Entry 2BNW (X-ray diffraction, 2.45 A resolution); this record covers chains B and F of the 8 polymer chains in the assembly.

# Chain B
Name: Orf omega
Organism: Streptococcus pyogenes
Notes: fragment: ribbon-helix-helix domain, residues 20-71
Reference sequence: Q57468 (Q57468_STRPY); residues 20-71 here = UniProt positions 20-71
Sequence (53 residues; row label = number of the first residue in the row):
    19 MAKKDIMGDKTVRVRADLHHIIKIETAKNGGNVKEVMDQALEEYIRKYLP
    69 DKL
What the authors report for this chain:
  - binding site for the 18-nt DNA strand (chain F): Lys28, Thr29, Arg31
  - binding site for the 18-nt DNA strand: Thr29, His37, Lys41, Val51, Lys52
  - specificity-determining residues: Thr29, Arg31
  - self-association interface (contacts with another copy of this molecule); pairs are residue here / residue on that copy: His38-Ala45 (hydrogen bond), His38-Lys46 (hydrogen bond), Ile42, Ala45
  - mutagenesis - T29A (100-fold): decreased binding to PcopS
  - conformationally variable residues (loop rearrangement, side-chain flip): Asp27 to Val32, Ile42, Lys46 to Gly48

# Chain F
Molecule: 18-nt DNA strand
Sequence (18 nucleotides; row label = number of the first residue in the row):
    19 CTTGTGATTTGTGATTCG

# Chain B / chain F interface
Contacting residue pairs (9):
  Thr29(B) - DT30(F)  base contact
  Arg31(B) - DA32(F)  base contact
  His37(B) - DT30(F)  salt bridge to the phosphate
  Lys41(B) - DT30(F)  salt bridge to the phosphate
  Asn50(B) - DT28(F)  phosphate contact
  Asn50(B) - DG29(F)  phosphate contact
  Val51(B) - DG29(F)  hydrogen bond to the phosphate
  Lys52(B) - DT28(F)  phosphate contact
  Lys52(B) - DG29(F)  hydrogen bond to the phosphate
Also at the interface, not in a pair above, chain B (8 interface residues in all): Asp27

# In short
8 residues of chain B face 4 of chain F across their interface; the contacts include 2 hydrogen bonds and 2
salt bridges. Polar contacts include Val51(B)-DG29(F), Lys52(B)-DG29(F) and His37(B)-DT30(F). The paper
reports a binding site for the 18-nt DNA strand at Thr29(B), His37(B) and Lys41(B) among others; T29A of chain
B reduces binding to PcopS.
Chain B is Orf omega (Streptococcus pyogenes) and chain F is an 18-nt DNA strand; the structure, Structural
basis for cooperative binding of Ribbon-Helix-Helix Omega repressor to direct DNA heptad repeats, was
determined by X-ray diffraction, deposited together with 2BNZ and 2CAX.
